PDB entry 3BXH | X-ray diffraction, 1.85 A resolution | chains A and B

# Chain A (and B)
Protein: Central glycolytic gene regulator
From: Bacillus subtilis
Notes: fragment: Effector binding domain: Residues 89-340; chain B of this document is another copy of the same molecule, construct and numbering; everything in this record applies to it too
UniProt: O32253 (CGGR_BACSU); residues 89-340 here = UniProt positions 89-340
Chain sequence (255 residues; each row starts with the number of its first residue):
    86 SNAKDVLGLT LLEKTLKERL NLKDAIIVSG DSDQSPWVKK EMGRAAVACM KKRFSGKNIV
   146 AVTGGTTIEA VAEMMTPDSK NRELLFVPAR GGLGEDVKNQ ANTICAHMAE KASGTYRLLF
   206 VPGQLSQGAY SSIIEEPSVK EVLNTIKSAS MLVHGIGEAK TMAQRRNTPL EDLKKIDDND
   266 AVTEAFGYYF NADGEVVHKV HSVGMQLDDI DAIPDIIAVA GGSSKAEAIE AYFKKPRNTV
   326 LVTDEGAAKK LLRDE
Not modelled in the structure: 86-92 (chain B: 339-340)
Construct notes: expression tag (86-88)
Residues lining bound ligands: 6-O-phosphono-beta-D-fructofuranose (F6P): Thr148, Gly149, Gly150, Thr151, Thr152, Leu178, Glu180, Gly240, Ile241, Gly242, Met247, Arg250, Arg251, Glu269, Ala270, Phe271, Gly272, Lys310
Curated features (UniProtKB/Swiss-Prot):
  - binding site (beta-D-fructose 1,6-bisphosphate): Gly149 to Thr152, Arg175, Gln185, Arg250, Arg251, Glu269, Lys310
Reported in the primary citation:
  - binding site for 6-O-phosphono-beta-D-fructofuranose: Thr151, Thr152, Glu180, Arg250, Lys310

# Interface between chain A and chain B
Pairs across the interface (19; chain A residue first):
  Tyr201(A) with Val182(B); Lys183(B)
  Leu203(A) with Val182(B), hydrophobic
  Phe205(A) with Val182(B), hydrophobic; Phe205(B), hydrophobic
  Gln209(A) with Ser223(B)
  Leu210(A) with Glu221(B); Ser223(B)
  Ser211(A) with Glu221(B), hydrogen bond (backbone-side chain)
  Ala214(A) with Glu221(B)
  Ser217(A) with Ala214(B); Ser217(B); Ile218(B)
  Ile218(A) with Pro207(B); Ile218(B), hydrophobic
  Glu221(A) with Pro207(B); Gln209(B), hydrogen bond (side chain-backbone); Leu210(B)
  Pro222(A) with Gln209(B)
Also at the interface, not in a pair above, chain A (14 interface residues in all): Val182, Glu195, Arg202
Also at the interface, not in a pair above, chain B (16 interface residues in all): Thr188, His192, Tyr201, Gly208, Val224

# Overview
14 residues of chain A face 16 of chain B across their interface; the contacts include 2 hydrogen bonds. Among
the polar pairs are Ser211(A)-Glu221(B) and Glu221(A)-Gln209(B). Chain A binds
6-O-phosphono-beta-D-fructofuranose. UniProt lists 10 beta-D-fructose 1,6-bisphosphate-binding residues on
chain A. From the paper: a binding site for 6-O-phosphono-beta-D-fructofuranose at Thr151(A), Thr152(A) and
Glu180(A) among others.
Both chains are Central glycolytic gene regulator (Bacillus subtilis). Entry 3BXH (Crystal structure of
effector binding domain of central glycolytic gene regulator (CggR) from Bacillus subtilis in ...) was
determined by X-ray diffraction (same publication as 3BXE, 3BXG and 2OKG).
